Entry 7S6B (X-ray diffraction, 2.35 A resolution); this record covers chains C and D of the 5 polymer chains in the assembly.

# Chain C (and D)
Protein: Polyketide synthase
From: Streptomyces lasalocidi
Notes: fragment: KR domain, residues 925-1468; chain D of this document is another copy of the same molecule, construct and numbering; everything in this record applies to it too
UniProt: B6ZK67 (B6ZK67_STRLS); numbering as in UniProt (aligned over 925-1468)
Amino-acid sequence (544 residues; numbered 925 to 1468; the number before each row is that of its first residue):
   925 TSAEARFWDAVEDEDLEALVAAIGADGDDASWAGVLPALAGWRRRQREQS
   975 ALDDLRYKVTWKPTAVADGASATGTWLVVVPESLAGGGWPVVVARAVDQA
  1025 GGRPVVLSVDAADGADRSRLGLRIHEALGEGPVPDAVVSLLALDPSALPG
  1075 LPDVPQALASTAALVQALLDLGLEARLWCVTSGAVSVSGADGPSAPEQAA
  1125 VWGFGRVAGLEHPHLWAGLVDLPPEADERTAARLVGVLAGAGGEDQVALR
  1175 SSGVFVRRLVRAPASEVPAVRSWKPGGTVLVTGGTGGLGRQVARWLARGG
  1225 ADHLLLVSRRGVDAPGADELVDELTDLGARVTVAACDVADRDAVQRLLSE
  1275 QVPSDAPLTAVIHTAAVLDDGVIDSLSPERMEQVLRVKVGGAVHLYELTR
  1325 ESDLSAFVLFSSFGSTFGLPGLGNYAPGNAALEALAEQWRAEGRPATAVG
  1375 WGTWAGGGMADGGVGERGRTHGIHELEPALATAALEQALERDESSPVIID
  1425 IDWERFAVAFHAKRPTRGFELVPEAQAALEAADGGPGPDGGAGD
Not modelled in the structure: 949-953, 991, 1380-1393, 1455-1468 (chain D: 947-953, 1382-1392, 1457-1468)

# Chain C / chain D interface
Contacting residue pairs (33):
  Thr925(C) with Glu1190(D)
  Ala927(C) with Trp966(D); Gln970(D)
  Glu928(C) with Glu928(D); Trp932(D), hydrogen bond; Arg967(D), salt bridge
  Arg930(C) with Glu1190(D), salt bridge
  Phe931(C) with Trp932(D), hydrophobic; Leu963(D), hydrophobic; Trp966(D), hydrophobic
  Trp932(C) with Glu928(D), hydrogen bond; Phe931(D), hydrophobic; Trp932(D), hydrophobic
  Ala946(C) with Trp966(D), hydrogen bond (backbone-side chain)
  Ile947(C) with Trp966(D), hydrophobic
  Gly948(C) with Arg969(D)
  Ser955(C) with Ser955(D); Val959(D)
  Trp956(C) with Val959(D); Leu963(D), hydrophobic
  Gly958(C) with Ser955(D)
  Val959(C) with Ser955(D); Trp956(D), hydrophobic
  Leu963(C) with Phe931(D), hydrophobic
  Trp966(C) with Ala927(D); Phe931(D), hydrophobic; Ala946(D)
  Arg967(C) with Glu928(D), salt bridge
  Arg969(C) with Ala946(D)
  Gln970(C) with Ala927(D)
  Glu1190(C) with Thr925(D), hydrogen bond; Ser926(D), hydrogen bond (backbone-side chain); Arg930(D), hydrogen bond (backbone-side chain)
Also at the interface, not in a pair above, chain C (22 interface residues in all): Ser926, Val1191, Pro1192

# In short
The interface between chain C and chain D involves 22 residues on one side and 17 on the other, with 6
hydrogen bonds and 3 salt bridges. Polar contacts include Glu928(C)-Arg967(D), Arg930(C)-Glu1190(D) and
Glu928(C)-Trp932(D).
Both chains are Polyketide synthase (Streptomyces lasalocidi). Entry 7S6B (Crystal structure of modular
polyketide synthase apo-Lsd14 from the Lasalocid biosynthesis pathway, trapped in the transacylation ...) was
determined by X-ray diffraction (same publication as 7S6C and 7S6D).
